PDB entry 7D0A | electron microscopy, 4.00 A resolution | chains D and K of the 12 polymer chains in the assembly

== Chain D ==
Protein: Intermembrane phospholipid transport system permease protein MlaE
From: Acinetobacter baumannii
UniProtKB: V5V9F4 (V5V9F4_ACIBA); numbering as in UniProt (aligned over 1-258)
Amino-acid sequence (258 residues; row label = number of the first residue in the row):
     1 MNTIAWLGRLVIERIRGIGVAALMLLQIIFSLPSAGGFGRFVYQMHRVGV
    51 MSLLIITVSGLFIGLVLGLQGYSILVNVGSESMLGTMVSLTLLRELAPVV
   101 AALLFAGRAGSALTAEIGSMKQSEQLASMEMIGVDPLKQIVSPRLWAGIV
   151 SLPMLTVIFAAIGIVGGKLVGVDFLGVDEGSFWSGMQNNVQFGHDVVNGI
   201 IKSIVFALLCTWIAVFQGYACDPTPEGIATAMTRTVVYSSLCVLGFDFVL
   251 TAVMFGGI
Not modelled in the structure: 257-258

== Chain K ==
Protein: MCE family protein
From: Acinetobacter baumannii
UniProtKB: V5V921 (V5V921_ACIBA); numbering as in UniProt (aligned over 1-226)
Amino-acid sequence (226 residues; numbered 1 to 226; the number before each row is that of its first residue):
     1 MKSRTSELAVGIFVIIFGIALFFLAMKVSGLVGTNLSDGYTMKAQFDNVN
    51 GLKPRAKVTMSGVTIGRVDSITLDPVTRLATVTFDLDGKLTSFNAEQLKE
   101 VQKNALDELRYSSDYTQATPAQQKTMEQQLISNMNSITSIDEDAYIMVAT
   151 NGLLGEKYLKIVPGGGLNYLKRGDTISNTQGTMDLEDLISKFITGGGAGK
   201 VAAGSSSAEEKAPASTDSSAQPSFVE
Not modelled in the structure: 1-2, 194-226

== Interface between chain D and chain K ==
Pairs across the interface (20; chain D residue first):
  Ile12(D) - Leu8(K)  hydrophobic
  Ile15(D) - Gly11(K)
  Ile15(D) - Ile12(K)  hydrophobic
  Arg16(D) - Arg4(K)
  Arg16(D) - Glu7(K)
  Arg16(D) - Leu8(K)
  Gly19(D) - Glu7(K)
  Gly19(D) - Val10(K)
  Gly19(D) - Gly11(K)
  Val20(D) - Glu7(K)
  Leu23(D) - Glu7(K)
  Val249(D) - Leu21(K)
  Val249(D) - Ala25(K)  hydrophobic
  Ala252(D) - Ala25(K)
  Ala252(D) - Val28(K)
  Ala252(D) - Ser29(K)
  Val253(D) - Ala25(K)  hydrophobic
  Val253(D) - Val28(K)  hydrophobic
  Gly256(D) - Val28(K)
  Gly256(D) - Ser29(K)
Interface residues without a listed pair, chain D (13 interface residues in all): Ala22, Phe248, Phe255
Interface residues without a listed pair, chain K (15 interface residues in all): Val14, Ile15, Phe22, Met26, Gly30

== Summary ==
13 residues of chain D and 15 residues of chain K are in contact.
Here chain D is Intermembrane phospholipid transport system permease protein MlaE and chain K is MCE family
protein, both from Acinetobacter baumannii. Entry 7D0A (Acinetobacter MlaFEDB complex in ADP-vanadate trapped
Vclose conformation) was determined by electron microscopy, deposited together with 7D06, 7D08 and 7D09.
